PDB entry 4DME | X-ray diffraction, 2.20 A resolution | chains A and B of the 3 polymer chains in the assembly

[Chain A (and B)]
Name: GCN4-p1 leucine zipper domain
Notes: chain B of this document is another copy of the same molecule, construct and numbering; everything in this record applies to it too
Sequence (35 residues; each row starts with the number of its first residue; numbering starts at 0):
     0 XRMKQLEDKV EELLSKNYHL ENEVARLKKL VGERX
Modified residues: ACE (acetyl group) at position 0; NH2 (amino group) at position 34
What the authors report for this chain:
  - specificity-determining residues: Asn16 (citing earlier work)
  - contacts within the chain: Asn16-Glu20 (hydrogen bond)
  - conformationally variable residues: Glu20
  - self-association interface (contacts with another copy of this molecule); pairs are residue here / residue on that copy: Asn16-Asn16 (water-mediated contact)

[How chain A and chain B interact]
Contacting residue pairs - 28 pairs, chain A then chain B:
  Arg1(A) with Met2(B); Lys3(B); Glu6(B), salt bridge
  Met2(A) with Met2(B), hydrophobic
  Leu5(A) with Met2(B), hydrophobic; Leu5(B), hydrophobic; Glu6(B); Val9(B), hydrophobic
  Lys8(A) with Val9(B)
  Val9(A) with Val9(B), hydrophobic
  Glu11(A) with Leu13(B)
  Leu12(A) with Leu12(B), hydrophobic; Leu13(B); Asn16(B)
  Lys15(A) with Asn16(B); Glu20(B)
  Asn16(A) with Asn16(B)
  Leu19(A) with Asn16(B); Leu19(B), hydrophobic; Glu20(B); Val23(B), hydrophobic
  Glu22(A) with Val23(B); Lys27(B)
  Val23(A) with Val23(B), hydrophobic
  Leu26(A) with Leu26(B), hydrophobic; Lys27(B)
  Leu29(A) with Val30(B), hydrophobic
  Val30(A) with Val30(B), hydrophobic
Other interface residues (no listed pair), chain B (15 interface residues in all): Gly31

[Summary]
The chain A/chain B interface involves 15 residues from each chain; the contacts include 1 salt bridge. Its
one salt-bridged contact is Arg1(A)-Glu6(B). From the paper: the specificity determinant Asn16(A);
conformational variability at Glu20(A).
Both chains are GCN4-p1 leucine zipper domain. Entry 4DME (GCN4 leucine zipper domain in a trimeric
oligomerization state) was determined by X-ray diffraction together with 4DMD from the same study.
